6NKW - chains P and A of the 4 polymer chains in the assembly; structure by X-ray diffraction, 1.98 A resolution.

Chain P:
Molecule: 10-nt DNA strand
Sequence (10 nucleotides; row label = number of the first residue in the row):
     1 GCTGATGCTX
Modified positions: 2DT (3'-deoxythymidine-5'-monophosphate) at position 10
Metal / ion sites: Na+: DT9 (shared with Thr101(A), Val103(A), Ile106(A) of chain A)

Chain A:
Molecule: DNA polymerase beta
Organism: Homo sapiens
Notes: EC 2.7.7.7, 4.2.99.-
UniProt: P06746 (DPOLB_HUMAN); numbering as in UniProt (aligned over 1-335)
Chain sequence (335 residues; row label = number of the first residue in the row):
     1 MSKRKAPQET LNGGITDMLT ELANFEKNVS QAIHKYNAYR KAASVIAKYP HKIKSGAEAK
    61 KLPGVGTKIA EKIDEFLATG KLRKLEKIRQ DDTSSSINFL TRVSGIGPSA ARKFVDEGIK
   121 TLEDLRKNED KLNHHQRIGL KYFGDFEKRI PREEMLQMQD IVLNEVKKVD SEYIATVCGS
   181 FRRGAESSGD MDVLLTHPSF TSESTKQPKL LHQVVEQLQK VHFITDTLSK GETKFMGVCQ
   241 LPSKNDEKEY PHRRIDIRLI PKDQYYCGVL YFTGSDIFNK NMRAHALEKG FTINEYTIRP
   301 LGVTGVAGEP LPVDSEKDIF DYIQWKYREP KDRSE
Disordered / not traced: 1-9
UniProt features mapped onto this chain:
  - region: Arg183 to Asp192 (DNA-binding)
  - active site: Lys72 (Nucleophile)
  - binding site (K(+)): Lys60, Leu62, Val65, Thr101, Val103, Ile106
  - binding site (Na(+)): Lys60, Leu62, Val65, Thr101, Val103, Ile106
  - binding site (dATP): Arg149, Ser180, Arg183, Gly189, Asp190
  - binding site (dCTP): Arg149, Ser180, Arg183, Gly189, Asp190
  - binding site (dGTP): Arg149, Ser180, Arg183, Gly189, Asp190, Asp192
  - binding site (dTTP): Arg149, Ser180, Arg183, Gly189, Asp190
  - binding site (Mg(2+)): Asp190, Asp192, Asp256
  - modified residue: Lys72 (N6-acetyllysine), Arg83 (Omega-N-methylarginine), Arg152 (Omega-N-methylarginine)
  - cross-link (Glycyl lysine isopeptide (Lys-Gly)): Lys41 (interchain with G-Cter in ubiquitin), Lys61 (interchain with G-Cter in ubiquitin), Lys81 (interchain with G-Cter in ubiquitin)
  - natural variant: Leu22 (L22P: Found in a gastric cancer sample; uncertain significance), Tyr39 (Y39C: Found in a gastric cancer sample; uncertain significance), Gly118 (G118V: Decreased DNA-directed DNA polymerase activity), Arg137 (R137Q: Decreased function in base-excision repair), Arg149 (R149I: Decreased DNA-directed DNA polymerase activity), Asp160 (D160N: Found in a gastric cancer sample; uncertain significance), Cys239 (C239R: Found in a gastric cancer sample; uncertain significance), Lys289 (K289M: Found in a colon cancer sample; uncertain significance), Asn294 (N294D: Found in a gastric cancer sample; uncertain significance), Glu295 (E295K: Found in a gastric cancer sample; uncertain significance)
  - mutagenesis: Phe25 (F25W: No effect on 5'-dRP lyase activity. Decreased ssDNA binding), His34 (H34G: Decreased 5'-dRP lyase activity. Decreased ssDNA binding), Lys35 (K35A: Decreased 5'-dRP lyase activity. Decreased ssDNA binding. Loss of 5'-dRP lyase activity; when associated with A-68 and A-72. Decreased ssDNA binding; when associated with A-68 and A-72 ...), Tyr39 (Y39F: No effect on 5'-dRP lyase activity; Y39Q: Abolishes DNA polymerase and 5'-dRP lyase activity), Lys41 (K41R: Abolishes ubiquitination; when associated with R-61 and R-81), Lys60 (K60A: Decreased 5'-dRP lyase activity. Decreased ssDNA binding), Lys61 (K61R: Abolishes ubiquitination; when associated with R-41 and R-81), Lys68 (K68A: No effect on 5'-dRP lyase activity. Decreased ssDNA binding. Loss of 5'-dRP lyase activity; when associated with A-35 and A-72. Decreased ssDNA binding; when associated with A-35 and A-72 ...), Glu71 (E71Q: No effect on 5'-dRP lyase activity. No effect on structure shown by circular dichroism. No effect on ssDNA binding), Lys72 (K72A: Severely reduced 5'-dRP lyase activity. Does not affect ssDNA binding. Loss of 5'-dRP lyase activity; when associated with A-35 and A-68. Decreased ssDNA binding ...), Glu75 (E75A: Slightly decreased 5'-dRP lyase activity. Decreased ssDNA binding. No effect on structure shown by circular dichroism), Lys81 (K81R: Abolishes ubiquitination; when associated with R-41 and R-61), 5 further mutagenesis entries in UniProt
Metal / ion sites: Na+ site 1: Lys60, Leu62, Val65 (shared with 1 residue of chain D); Na+ site 2: Thr101, Val103, Ile106 (shared with DT9(P) of chain P); Mg2+: Asp190, Asp192 (together with GGH); Na+ site 3: Asp190, Asp192, Asp256 (together with GGH)
Residues lining bound ligands: GGH (2'-deoxy-5'-O-(hydroxy{[hydroxy(phosphonomethyl)phosphoryl]oxy}phosphoryl)guanosine): Arg149, Gly179, Ser180, Arg183, Ser188, Gly189, Asp190, Asp192, Tyr271, Phe272, Thr273, Gly274, Ser275, Asp276, Asn279, Arg283

Chain P / chain A interface:
Residue-residue contacts - 17 pairs, chain P then chain A:
  DG7(P) - Ser109(A)  phosphate contact
  DC8(P) - Gly105(A)  phosphate contact
  DC8(P) - Gly107(A)  hydrogen bond to the phosphate
  DC8(P) - Pro108(A)  phosphate contact
  DC8(P) - Ser109(A)  hydrogen bond to the phosphate
  DC8(P) - Ala110(A)  hydrogen bond to the phosphate
  DT9(P) - Val103(A)  phosphate contact
  DT9(P) - Ser104(A)  phosphate contact
  DT9(P) - Gly105(A)  hydrogen bond to the phosphate
  DT9(P) - Ile106(A)  phosphate contact
  DT9(P) - His135(A)  sugar contact
  DT9(P) - Met236(A)  phosphate contact
  DT9(P) - Arg254(A)  phosphate contact
  2DT_10(P) - Met236(A)  sugar contact
  2DT_10(P) - Arg254(A)  salt bridge to the phosphate
  2DT_10(P) - Asp256(A)  sugar contact
  2DT_10(P) - Tyr271(A)  base contact
Other interface residues (no listed pair), chain A (16 interface residues in all): Lys27, Lys234, Phe272

Overview:
The interface between chain P and chain A involves 4 residues on one side and 16 on the other, with 4 hydrogen
bonds and 1 salt bridge. Polar contacts include DC8(P)-Gly107(A), DC8(P)-Ser109(A) and DC8(P)-Ala110(A).
Ligands of chain A: compound GGH.
Here chain P is a 10-nt DNA strand and chain A is DNA polymerase beta (Homo sapiens). Entry 6NKW (Ternary
complex crystal structure of DNA polymerase Beta with "hot-spot sequence" with beta-gamma-methylene dGTP) was
determined by X-ray diffraction together with 6NKR, 6NKS, 6NKT, 6NKU, 6NKV, 6NKX and 3 further entries from
the same study.
